Entry 2AWU (X-ray diffraction, 2.44 A resolution); this record covers chain A.

# Chain A
Molecule: Synapse-associated protein 97
Organism: Rattus norvegicus
Notes: fragment: PDZ2 domain
Reference sequence: Q62696 (DLG1_RAT); residues 315-410 here correspond to UniProt positions 314-409 (UniProt number = residue number - 1)
Amino-acid sequence (105 residues; each row starts with the number of its first residue):
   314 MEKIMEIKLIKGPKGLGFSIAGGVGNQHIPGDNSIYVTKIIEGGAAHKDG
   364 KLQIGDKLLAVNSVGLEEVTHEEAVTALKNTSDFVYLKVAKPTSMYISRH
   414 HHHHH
Unresolved in the structure: 314-315, 411-418
Construct notes: cloning artifact (314, 411-418); engineered mutation Gly-378 (Cys377 in Q62696)
Swiss-Prot annotation at these positions:
  - modified residue: Tyr-399 (Phosphotyrosine)

# In short
Chain A is Synapse-associated protein 97 (Rattus norvegicus); the structure, Synapse associated protein 97
PDZ2 domain variant C378G, was determined by X-ray diffraction (same publication as 2AWW, 2AWX and 2G2L).
